4CHG - chains A and G of the 4 polymer chains in the assembly; structure by X-ray diffraction, 2.10 A resolution.

Chain A:
Molecule: Probable ribonuclease VAPC15
Source organism: Mycobacterium tuberculosis
Notes: fragment: vapc15-toxin
UniProt: P64925 (VPC15_MYCTU); residue numbers follow UniProt; this construct covers 1-132
Amino-acid sequence (133 residues; row label = number of the first residue in the row; numbering starts at 0):
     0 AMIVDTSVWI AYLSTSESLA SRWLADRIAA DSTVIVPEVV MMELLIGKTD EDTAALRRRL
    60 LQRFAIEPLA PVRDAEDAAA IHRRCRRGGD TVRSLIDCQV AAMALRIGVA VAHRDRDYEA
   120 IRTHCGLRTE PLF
Differences from the reference sequence: expression tag (0)
Modified positions: Mse1, Mse40, Mse41, Mse102 (selenomethionine; parent Met)
Metal / ion sites: Mn2+: Asp96, Asp114, Asp116 (shared with Glu67(G) of chain G); Mg2+: Asp96 (shared with Glu67(G) of chain G)

Chain G:
Molecule: Antitoxin VAPB15
Source organism: Mycobacterium tuberculosis
Notes: EC 3.1.-.-; fragment: vapb15-antitoxin
UniProt: Q10848 (VPB15_MYCTU); residues 1-80 here = UniProt positions 1-80
Amino-acid sequence (88 residues; row label = number of the first residue in the row):
     1 MYSGVVSRTN IEIDDELVAA AQRMYRLDSK RSAVDLALRR LVGEPLGRDE ALALQGSGFD
    61 FSNDEIESFS DTDRKLADES LEHHHHHH
Unresolved in the structure: 1-40, 70-88
Differences from the reference sequence: expression tag (81-88)
Metal / ion sites: Mn2+: Glu67 (shared with Asp96(A), Asp114(A), Asp116(A) of chain A); Mg2+: Glu67 (shared with Asp96(A) of chain A)

Interface between chain A and chain G:
Pairs across the interface (59; chain A residue first):
  Ser6(A) - Asn63(G)
  Ile9(A) - Phe59(G)  hydrophobic
  Ile9(A) - Phe61(G)
  Ile9(A) - Asn63(G)
  Tyr11(A) - Ala51(G)  hydrogen bond (side chain-backbone)
  Tyr11(A) - Leu52(G)  hydrogen bond (side chain-backbone)
  Tyr11(A) - Gln55(G)
  Tyr11(A) - Gly56(G)  hydrogen bond (backbone-backbone)
  Leu12(A) - Leu54(G)
  Leu12(A) - Gly56(G)  hydrogen bond (backbone-backbone)
  Leu12(A) - Ser57(G)  hydrogen bond (backbone-backbone)
  Leu12(A) - Gly58(G)  hydrogen bond (backbone-backbone)
  Leu12(A) - Phe59(G)  hydrophobic
  Ser13(A) - Phe59(G)
  Thr14(A) - Gln55(G)
  Ser15(A) - Gln55(G)
  Ser20(A) - Gln55(G)  hydrogen bond
  Ala24(A) - Leu52(G)
  Ala24(A) - Gln55(G)
  Ile27(A) - Arg48(G)
  Ile27(A) - Ala51(G)  hydrophobic
  Ile27(A) - Leu52(G)  hydrophobic
  Ala28(A) - Arg48(G)
  Asp30(A) - Arg48(G)  salt bridge
  Glu42(A) - Phe59(G)
  Glu42(A) - Ile66(G)
  Leu43(A) - Phe59(G)
  Ile45(A) - Phe61(G)
  Ile45(A) - Ile66(G)  hydrophobic
  Ile45(A) - Phe69(G)  hydrophobic
  Gly46(A) - Phe59(G)
  Gly46(A) - Asp60(G)  hydrogen bond (backbone-backbone)
  Lys47(A) - Gly58(G)
  Lys47(A) - Phe59(G)
  Lys47(A) - Asp60(G)  salt bridge
  Leu55(A) - Leu46(G)
  Leu55(A) - Leu54(G)  hydrophobic
  Arg56(A) - Ser57(G)  hydrogen bond
  Arg56(A) - Gly58(G)  hydrogen bond (side chain-backbone)
  Arg56(A) - Phe59(G)
  Arg57(A) - Val42(G)
  Arg58(A) - Gly43(G)
  Arg58(A) - Glu44(G)  hydrogen bond (side chain-backbone)
  Arg58(A) - Pro45(G)
  Arg58(A) - Leu46(G)  hydrogen bond (backbone-backbone)
  Leu59(A) - Leu46(G)  hydrophobic
  Leu59(A) - Ala51(G)  hydrophobic
  Gln61(A) - Pro45(G)
  Arg62(A) - Pro45(G)
  Arg62(A) - Leu46(G)  hydrogen bond (side chain-backbone)
  Arg62(A) - Gly47(G)
  Arg62(A) - Arg48(G)
  Arg92(A) - Asp64(G)  salt bridge
  Arg92(A) - Glu67(G)
  Ser93(A) - Glu67(G)
  Asp96(A) - Glu67(G)
  Asp114(A) - Asn63(G)  hydrogen bond
  Asp114(A) - Glu67(G)
  Asp116(A) - Glu67(G)
Other interface residues (no listed pair), chain A (32 interface residues in all): Thr5, Arg21, Thr48
Other interface residues (no listed pair), chain G (24 interface residues in all): Glu50, Ser62

Overview:
32 residues of chain A and 24 residues of chain G are in contact; the contacts include 14 hydrogen bonds and 3
salt bridges. Among the polar pairs are Asp30(A)-Arg48(G), Lys47(A)-Asp60(G) and Arg92(A)-Asp64(G). Asp96(A),
Asp114(A), Asp116(A) and Glu67(G) form the Mn2+ site.
Here chain A is Probable ribonuclease VAPC15 and chain G is Antitoxin VAPB15, both from Mycobacterium
tuberculosis. Entry 4CHG (Crystal structure of VapBC15 complex from Mycobacterium tuberculosis) was determined
by X-ray diffraction.
